6V8I - chains BK and DJ of the 72 polymer chains in the assembly; structure by electron microscopy, 3.70 A resolution.

[Chain BK (and DJ)]
Protein: Fiber Lower, gp62
Source organism: Staphylococcus virus 80alpha
Notes: chain DJ of this document is another copy of the same molecule, construct and numbering; everything in this record applies to it too
UniProtKB: A4ZFC8 (A4ZFC8_9CAUD); residues 1-607 here = UniProt positions 1-607
Chain sequence (607 residues; each row starts with the number of its first residue):
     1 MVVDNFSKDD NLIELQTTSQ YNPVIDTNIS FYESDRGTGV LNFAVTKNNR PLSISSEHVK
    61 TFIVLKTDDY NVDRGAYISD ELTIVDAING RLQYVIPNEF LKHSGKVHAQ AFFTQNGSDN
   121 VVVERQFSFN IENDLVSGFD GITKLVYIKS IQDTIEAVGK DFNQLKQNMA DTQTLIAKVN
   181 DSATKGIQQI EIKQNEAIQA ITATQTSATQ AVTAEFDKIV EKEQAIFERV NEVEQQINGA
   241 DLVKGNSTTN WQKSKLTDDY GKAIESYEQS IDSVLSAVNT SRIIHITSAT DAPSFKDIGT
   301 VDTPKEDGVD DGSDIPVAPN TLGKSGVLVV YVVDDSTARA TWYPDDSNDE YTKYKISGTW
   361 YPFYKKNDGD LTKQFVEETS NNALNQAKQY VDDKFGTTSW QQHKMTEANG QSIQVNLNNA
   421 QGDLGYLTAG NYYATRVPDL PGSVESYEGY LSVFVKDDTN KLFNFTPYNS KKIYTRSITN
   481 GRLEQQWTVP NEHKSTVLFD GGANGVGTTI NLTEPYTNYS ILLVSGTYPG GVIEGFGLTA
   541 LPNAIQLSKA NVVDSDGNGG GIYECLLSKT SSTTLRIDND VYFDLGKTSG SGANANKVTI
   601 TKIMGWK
Unresolved in the structure: 1-4, 194-607 (chain DJ: 1-2, 170-607)

[How chain BK and chain DJ interact]
Residue-residue contacts (45):
  Asn-5(BK) with Lys-47(DJ), hydrogen bond (backbone-side chain); Leu-52(DJ)
  Phe-6(BK) with Val-59(DJ), hydrophobic; Gln-115(DJ); Val-122(DJ), hydrophobic
  Ser-7(BK) with Lys-47(DJ), hydrogen bond (backbone-side chain)
  Lys-8(BK) with Ser-19(DJ); Val-122(DJ); Val-123(DJ), hydrogen bond (side chain-backbone)
  Asp-10(BK) with Thr-17(DJ); Thr-18(DJ); Ser-19(DJ)
  Asn-11(BK) with Ser-19(DJ), hydrogen bond; Gln-20(DJ)
  Asn-28(BK) with Gln-20(DJ); Tyr-21(DJ)
  Ile-29(BK) with Ser-19(DJ); Gln-20(DJ)
  Ser-30(BK) with Ser-19(DJ), hydrogen bond (backbone-backbone); Gln-20(DJ), hydrogen bond (backbone-backbone); Tyr-21(DJ)
  Phe-31(BK) with Ser-19(DJ)
  Tyr-32(BK) with Asn-22(DJ), hydrogen bond (side chain-backbone); Gln-110(DJ); Val-123(DJ), hydrophobic; Glu-124(DJ); Arg-125(DJ)
  Ser-34(BK) with Val-121(DJ); Val-123(DJ)
  Asp-35(BK) with Val-121(DJ); Val-122(DJ)
  Arg-36(BK) with Asp-119(DJ); Asn-120(DJ); Val-121(DJ), hydrogen bond (backbone-backbone)
  Gly-37(BK) with Asn-120(DJ)
  Thr-38(BK) with Asn-120(DJ); Val-121(DJ), hydrogen bond (side chain-backbone); Val-122(DJ)
  Glu-132(BK) with Pro-23(DJ)
  Asp-134(BK) with Gln-110(DJ)
  Leu-135(BK) with Val-64(DJ), hydrophobic; Tyr-77(DJ), hydrogen bond (backbone-side chain); Gln-110(DJ), hydrogen bond (backbone-side chain)
  Val-136(BK) with Val-64(DJ), hydrophobic; Tyr-77(DJ)
Also at the interface, not in a pair above, chain BK (23 interface residues in all): Thr-27, Asn-98, Asn-133
Also at the interface, not in a pair above, chain DJ (26 interface residues in all): Lys-66, His-108, Ala-109, Phe-112, Gln-126

[Overview]
23 residues of chain BK and 26 residues of chain DJ are in contact; the contacts include 11 hydrogen bonds.
Polar contacts include Asn-5(BK)/Lys-47(DJ), Ser-7(BK)/Lys-47(DJ) and Lys-8(BK)/Val-123(DJ).
Chain BK and chain DJ are both Fiber Lower, gp62 (Staphylococcus virus 80alpha); the structure, Composite
atomic model of the Staphylococcus aureus phage 80alpha baseplate, was determined by electron microscopy.
